Entry 5VZ0 (X-ray diffraction, 2.00 A resolution); this record covers chains A and B of the 4 polymer chains in the assembly.

[Chain A (and B)]
Protein: Pyruvate carboxylase
Source organism: Lactococcus lactis
Notes: EC 6.4.1.1; chain B of this document is another copy of the same molecule, construct and numbering; everything in this record applies to it too
UniProt: A0A089XIW4 (A0A089XIW4_9LACT); residues 1-1137 here = UniProt positions 1-1137
Sequence (1144 residues; row label = number of the first residue in the row; numbers below 1 keep their minus sign (Leu-6 is residue -6)):
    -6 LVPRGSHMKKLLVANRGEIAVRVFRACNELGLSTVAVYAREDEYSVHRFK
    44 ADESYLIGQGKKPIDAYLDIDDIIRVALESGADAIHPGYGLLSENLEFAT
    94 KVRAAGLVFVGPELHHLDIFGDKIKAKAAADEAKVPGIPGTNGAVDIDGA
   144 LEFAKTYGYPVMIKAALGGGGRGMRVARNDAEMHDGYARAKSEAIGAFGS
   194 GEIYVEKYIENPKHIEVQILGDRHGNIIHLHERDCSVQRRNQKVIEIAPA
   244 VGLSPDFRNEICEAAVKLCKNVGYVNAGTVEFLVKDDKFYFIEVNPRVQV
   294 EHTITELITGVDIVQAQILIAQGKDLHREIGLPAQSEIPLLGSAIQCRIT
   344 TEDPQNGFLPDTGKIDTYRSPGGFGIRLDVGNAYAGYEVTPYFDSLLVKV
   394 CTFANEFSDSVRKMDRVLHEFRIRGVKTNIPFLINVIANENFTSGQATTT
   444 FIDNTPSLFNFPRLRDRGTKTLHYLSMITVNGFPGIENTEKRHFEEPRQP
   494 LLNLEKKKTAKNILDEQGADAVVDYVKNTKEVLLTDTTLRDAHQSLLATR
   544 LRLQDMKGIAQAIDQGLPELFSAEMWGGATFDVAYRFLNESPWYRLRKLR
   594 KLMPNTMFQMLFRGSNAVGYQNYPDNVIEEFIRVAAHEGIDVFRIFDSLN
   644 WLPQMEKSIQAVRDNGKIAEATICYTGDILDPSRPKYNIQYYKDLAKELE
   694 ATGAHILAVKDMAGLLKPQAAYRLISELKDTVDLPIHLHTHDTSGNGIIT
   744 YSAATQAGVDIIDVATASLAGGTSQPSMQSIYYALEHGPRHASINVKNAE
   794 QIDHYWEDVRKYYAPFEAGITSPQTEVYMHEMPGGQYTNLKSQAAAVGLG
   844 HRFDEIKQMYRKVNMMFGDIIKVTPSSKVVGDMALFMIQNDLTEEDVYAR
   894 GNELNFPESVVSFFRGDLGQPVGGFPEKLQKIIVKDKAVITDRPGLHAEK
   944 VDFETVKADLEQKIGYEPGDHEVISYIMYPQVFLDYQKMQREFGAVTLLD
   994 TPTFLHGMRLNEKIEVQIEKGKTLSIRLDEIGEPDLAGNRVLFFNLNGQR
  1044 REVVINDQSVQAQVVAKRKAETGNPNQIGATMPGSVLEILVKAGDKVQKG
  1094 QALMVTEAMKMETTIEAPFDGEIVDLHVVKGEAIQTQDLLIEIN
Not modelled in the structure: -6, 162-165 (chain B: 161-166)
Differences from the reference sequence: expression tag (-6 to 0); engineered mutation Ala746 (Gly in A0A089XIW4); variant Ala1055 (Thr in A0A089XIW4)
Bound ions: Mg2+: Glu274, Glu286 (together with ADP); Mn2+: Asp534, His732, His734
Residues lining bound ligands:
  - cyclic-di-AMP (2BA; (2R,3R,3aS,5R,7aR,9R,10R,10aS,12R,14aR)-2,9-bis(6-amino-9H-purin-9-yl)octahydro-2H,7H-difuro[3,2-d:3',2'-j][1,3,7,9,2,8 ]tetraoxadiphosphacyclododecine-3,5,10,12-tetrol 5,12-dioxide): Pro711, Gln712, Tyr715, Ile742, Ser745, Ala746, Gln749
  - ADP: Lys116, Ile131, Met155, Lys157, Gly161, Met167, Glu199, Lys200, Tyr201, Ile202, Pro205, His207, Gln231, Asn234, Glu274, Leu276, Ile285, Glu286, Asn288, Thr442
What the authors report for this chain:
  - mutagenesis - Y715T: unchanged catalytic activity
  - mutagenesis - E36K/Y37S/K1006T/S1018I: decreased catalytic activity
  - mutagenesis - E36K/Y37S/K1006T/S1018I: increased catalytic activity on acetyl-CoA

[Chain A / chain B interface]
Residue-residue contacts (72; chain A residue first):
  Glu480(A) - Arg485(B)  salt bridge
  Arg485(A) - Glu480(B)  salt bridge
  Arg491(A) - Asp847(B)  salt bridge
  Asp671(A) - His780(B)  salt bridge
  Leu673(A) - His780(B)
  Lys710(A) - Tyr776(B)
  Lys710(A) - Glu779(B)  salt bridge
  Pro711(A) - Ala777(B)
  Gln712(A) - Ala777(B)  hydrogen bond (side chain-backbone)
  Gln712(A) - His780(B)
  Gln712(A) - Gly781(B)
  Ser737(A) - Ser773(B)  hydrogen bond (backbone-side chain)
  Gly738(A) - Ile741(B)
  Gly738(A) - Ser773(B)
  Asn739(A) - Ile741(B)
  Asn739(A) - Ser773(B)  hydrogen bond (side chain-backbone)
  Asn739(A) - Tyr776(B)
  Asn739(A) - Ala777(B)
  Ile741(A) - Gly738(B)
  Ile741(A) - Asn739(B)
  Ile742(A) - Ile742(B)  hydrophobic
  Ile742(A) - Ser745(B)
  Ser745(A) - Ile742(B)
  Ala760(A) - Ser815(B)
  Ala760(A) - Pro816(B)
  Ser761(A) - Ser815(B)
  Ser770(A) - Pro816(B)
  Gln772(A) - Thr818(B)
  Ser773(A) - Ser737(B)  hydrogen bond (side chain-backbone)
  Ser773(A) - Gly738(B)
  Ser773(A) - Asn739(B)  hydrogen bond (backbone-side chain)
  Ser773(A) - Pro816(B)
  Ser773(A) - Thr818(B)
  Tyr776(A) - Lys710(B)
  Tyr776(A) - Asn739(B)
  Tyr776(A) - Thr818(B)
  Tyr776(A) - Tyr821(B)  hydrophobic
  Ala777(A) - Pro711(B)
  Ala777(A) - Gln712(B)  hydrogen bond (backbone-side chain)
  Ala777(A) - Asn739(B)
  Glu779(A) - Lys710(B)  salt bridge
  His780(A) - Asp671(B)  salt bridge
  His780(A) - Leu673(B)
  His780(A) - Gln712(B)
  Gly781(A) - Gln712(B)
  Lys790(A) - Met822(B)
  Glu793(A) - Thr818(B)  hydrogen bond
  Glu793(A) - Glu819(B)
  Glu793(A) - Met822(B)
  His797(A) - Glu819(B)  salt bridge
  His797(A) - Asp847(B)  salt bridge
  Arg803(A) - Ile813(B)
  Glu810(A) - Ile813(B)
  Ile813(A) - Arg803(B)
  Ile813(A) - Glu810(B)
  Thr814(A) - Thr814(B)
  Ser815(A) - Ala760(B)
  Ser815(A) - Ser761(B)
  Pro816(A) - Ala760(B)
  Pro816(A) - Ser770(B)
  Pro816(A) - Ser773(B)
  Thr818(A) - Gln772(B)
  Thr818(A) - Ser773(B)
  Thr818(A) - Tyr776(B)
  Thr818(A) - Glu793(B)  hydrogen bond
  Glu819(A) - Gln794(B)
  Glu819(A) - His797(B)  salt bridge
  Tyr821(A) - Tyr776(B)  hydrophobic
  Met822(A) - Lys790(B)
  Met822(A) - Glu793(B)
  Asp847(A) - Arg491(B)  salt bridge
  Asp847(A) - His797(B)  salt bridge
Interface residues without a listed pair, chain A (42 interface residues in all): Ala763, Leu778, Gln794, Lys850
Interface residues without a listed pair, chain B (42 interface residues in all): Ala763, Leu778, Lys850

[Overview]
Chain A and chain B each contribute 42 residues to their interface, with 8 hydrogen bonds and 12 salt bridges.
Polar pairs include Glu480(A)-Arg485(B), Arg491(A)-Asp847(B) and Asp671(A)-His780(B). Bound to chain A: ADP
and cyclic-di-AMP. From the paper: E36K/Y37S/K1006T/S1018I of chain A reduce catalytic activity;
E36K/Y37S/K1006T/S1018I of chain A increase catalytic activity on acetyl-CoA.
Both chains are Pyruvate carboxylase (Lactococcus lactis). Entry 5VZ0 (Crystal structure of Lactococcus lactis
pyruvate carboxylase G746A mutant in complex with cyclic-di-AMP) was determined by X-ray diffraction (same
publication as 5VYW and 5VYZ).
